PDB entry 7OGP | electron microscopy, 3.30 A resolution | chains A and C of the 5 polymer chains in the assembly

[Chain A]
Protein: PHIKZ055
Source organism: Pseudomonas phage phiKZ
UniProt: Q8SDA7 (Q8SDA7_BPDPK); residue numbers follow UniProt; this construct covers 1-415
Sequence (508 residues; numbered -19 to 488; the number before each row is that of its first residue; numbers below 1 keep their minus sign (Met-19 is residue -19)):
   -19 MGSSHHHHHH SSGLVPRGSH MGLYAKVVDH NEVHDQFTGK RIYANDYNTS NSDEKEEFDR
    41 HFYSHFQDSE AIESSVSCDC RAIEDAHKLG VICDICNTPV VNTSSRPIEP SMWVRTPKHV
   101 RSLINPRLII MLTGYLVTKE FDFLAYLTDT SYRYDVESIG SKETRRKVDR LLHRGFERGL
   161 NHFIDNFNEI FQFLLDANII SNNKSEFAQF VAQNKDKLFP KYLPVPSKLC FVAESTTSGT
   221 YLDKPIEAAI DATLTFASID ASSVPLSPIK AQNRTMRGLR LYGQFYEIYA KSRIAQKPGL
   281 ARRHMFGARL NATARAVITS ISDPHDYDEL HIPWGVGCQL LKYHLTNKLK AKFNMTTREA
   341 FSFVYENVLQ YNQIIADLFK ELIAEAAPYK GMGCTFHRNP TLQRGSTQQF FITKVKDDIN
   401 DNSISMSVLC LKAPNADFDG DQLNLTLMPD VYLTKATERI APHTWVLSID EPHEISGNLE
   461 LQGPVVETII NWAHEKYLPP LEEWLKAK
Not modelled in the structure: -19 to 6, 45-149, 214-215, 235-246, 487-488
Sequence notes: initiating methionine (-19); expression tag (-18 to 0)
Reported in the primary citation:
  - catalytic residues: Asp417 to Asp421 (by similarity / conservation)

[Chain C]
Protein: DNA-directed RNA polymerase
Source organism: Pseudomonas phage phiKZ
Notes: EC 2.7.7.6
Sequence (700 residues; each row starts with the number of its first residue):
     1 MSQLGRREID LTLLGHTGLD PWYGTTSSAR GAMFVTHIGQ APEVNGNESR YFLTGAELEY
    61 AKYTHDVRFP EDCRVLHVLR KYPTGIGKDS IRSNPVTTII YENYFDKYKT IGVLHVPEYM
   121 SHHQDFGYEL VKNREVWETI APNEMFSKDT VIAQSGAVKK DGTLGMGVNA NVVFLSAAGT
   181 IEDGFVANKN FLKRMMPTSY STAVANAGRK AFFLNMYGDD KIYKPFPDIG DVIRPDGVIF
   241 AIRDHDDDLA PAEMTPRALR TLDRTFDRAV IGTPGAKVID IDIWRDERVN PSPTPTGMDA
   301 QLVKYHTHLS SYYRELLKIY RGLLARRKDD LHITEEFERL IVTAQMFLPQ PDNVRKLSRF
   361 YRLDPLDEWR VEVTYKAQKM PAGAFKMTDF HGGKGVICKV MEDEDMPIDE NGNRADLIIF
   421 GGSTMRRSNY GRIYEHGFGA AARDLAQRLR VEAGLDRHAK PTQQQLNSVM GNTQWVDYAF
   481 KELLGFYEII APTMHSKMME HPNPAEHVKT VLMDGFPYIY APVDDPVDLM AAVNKLINSD
   541 KYRPHYGKVS YRDQAGKWVT TKDNVLMGPL YMMLLEKIGE DWSAAASVKT QPFGLPSKLN
   601 NADRASTPGR ETAIRSFGES ETRSYNCTVG PGPTAEILDQ TNNPLAHAAV IESWLTAEKP
   661 SSVPVAVDRE KIPFGGSRPV AMFDHLLECS GIALEYAPDH
Not modelled in the structure: 1, 593-596, 699-700

[How chain A and chain C interact]
Residue-residue contacts (142):
  Val7(A) - Gly691(C)
  Val7(A) - Ile692(C)
  Val7(A) - Ala693(C)
  Val8(A) - Gly691(C)  hydrogen bond (backbone-backbone)
  His10(A) - Glu688(C)
  His10(A) - Gly691(C)
  Val13(A) - Glu688(C)
  Arg150(A) - Ser690(C)
  Arg150(A) - Gly691(C)
  Arg154(A) - Ser690(C)
  Arg154(A) - Ile692(C)
  Pro204(A) - Cys689(C)  hydrophobic
  Ser207(A) - His685(C)  hydrogen bond (backbone-side chain)
  Leu209(A) - Arg678(C)
  Tyr266(A) - Cys689(C)
  Tyr266(A) - Ser690(C)
  Tyr269(A) - Leu686(C)  hydrophobic
  Ile274(A) - Leu686(C)  hydrophobic
  Leu280(A) - Pro679(C)  hydrophobic
  Leu280(A) - Phe683(C)  hydrophobic
  Arg282(A) - Glu619(C)
  Arg283(A) - Arg615(C)
  His284(A) - Asn642(C)
  His284(A) - Pro679(C)
  Met285(A) - Phe683(C)  hydrophobic
  Phe286(A) - Gly618(C)
  Phe286(A) - Thr622(C)
  Phe286(A) - Leu638(C)
  Gly287(A) - Phe617(C)
  Gly287(A) - Leu638(C)
  Ala288(A) - Arg615(C)
  Arg289(A) - Ala613(C)  hydrogen bond (side chain-backbone)
  Arg289(A) - Arg615(C)
  Arg289(A) - Thr641(C)
  Leu290(A) - Ala613(C)
  Leu290(A) - Ile614(C)
  Leu290(A) - Phe617(C)  hydrophobic
  Leu290(A) - Ile637(C)  hydrophobic
  Leu290(A) - Leu638(C)  hydrophobic
  Leu290(A) - Thr641(C)
  Asn291(A) - Val588(C)
  Asn291(A) - Lys598(C)
  Asn291(A) - Thr641(C)
  Asn291(A) - His647(C)
  Ala292(A) - Ala585(C)  hydrogen bond (backbone-backbone)
  Ala292(A) - Ala586(C)
  Thr293(A) - Ala584(C)
  Thr293(A) - Ala585(C)  hydrogen bond (backbone-backbone)
  Thr293(A) - Ile614(C)
  Thr293(A) - Ser616(C)
  Ala294(A) - Ser583(C)
  Arg295(A) - Trp582(C)
  Arg295(A) - Ser583(C)  hydrogen bond (backbone-backbone)
  Arg295(A) - Ile614(C)
  Val297(A) - Ala384(C)  hydrophobic
  Ser300(A) - Cys398(C)
  Ser302(A) - Ala178(C)  hydrogen bond (side chain-backbone)
  Ser302(A) - Gly179(C)
  Ser302(A) - Gln554(C)
  Gly315(A) - Trp582(C)
  Val316(A) - Trp582(C)  hydrophobic
  Val316(A) - Ala584(C)
  Gln319(A) - Trp582(C)
  Gln319(A) - Ala584(C)  hydrogen bond (side chain-backbone)
  Gln319(A) - Ala586(C)
  Gln319(A) - Pro608(C)  hydrogen bond (side chain-backbone)
  Gln319(A) - Arg610(C)
  Gln319(A) - Glu611(C)
  Leu320(A) - Ala586(C)
  Tyr323(A) - Ser587(C)
  Tyr323(A) - Ile651(C)  hydrophobic
  Tyr323(A) - Leu655(C)
  His324(A) - Trp654(C)
  His324(A) - Pro660(C)
  Asn327(A) - Trp654(C)  hydrogen bond (side chain-backbone)
  Asn327(A) - Leu655(C)
  Asn327(A) - Ala657(C)  hydrogen bond (side chain-backbone)
  Lys328(A) - Pro660(C)
  Arg338(A) - Asp263(C)
  Phe341(A) - Arg264(C)
  Tyr345(A) - Arg264(C)
  Tyr345(A) - Glu611(C)  hydrogen bond
  Val348(A) - Pro608(C)  hydrophobic
  Leu349(A) - Gly272(C)
  Gln350(A) - Pro235(C)
  Leu362(A) - Pro660(C)  hydrophobic
  Glu365(A) - Lys659(C)
  Met372(A) - Ser661(C)
  Thr375(A) - Tyr625(C)
  His377(A) - Phe617(C)
  His377(A) - Tyr625(C)  hydrogen bond
  Thr381(A) - Ser620(C)
  Thr381(A) - Glu621(C)
  Arg384(A) - Thr628(C)
  Thr387(A) - Tyr625(C)
  Asp398(A) - Ala382(C)
  Asn400(A) - Met380(C)
  Asn400(A) - Ala382(C)
  Asp401(A) - Ala382(C)
  Asp401(A) - Gly383(C)
  Asn402(A) - Gly579(C)  hydrogen bond (side chain-backbone)
  Asn402(A) - Trp582(C)
  Val408(A) - Ile181(C)  hydrophobic
  Asp417(A) - Glu182(C)
  Phe418(A) - Ile181(C)
  Phe418(A) - Glu182(C)
  Phe418(A) - Val396(C)
  Asp419(A) - Lys394(C)  salt bridge
  Gln422(A) - Asp581(C)  hydrogen bond (side chain-backbone)
  Asn424(A) - Ile614(C)
  Asn424(A) - Ser616(C)
  Thr426(A) - Ser616(C)  hydrogen bond
  Pro429(A) - Gln640(C)
  Pro429(A) - Trp654(C)  hydrophobic
  Pro429(A) - Val663(C)
  Asp430(A) - Val663(C)
  Asp430(A) - Pro664(C)
  Asp430(A) - Val665(C)
  Asp430(A) - Ala666(C)  hydrogen bond (side chain-backbone)
  Val431(A) - Ser662(C)
  Val431(A) - Val663(C)  hydrogen bond (backbone-backbone)
  Val431(A) - Pro664(C)
  Tyr432(A) - Pro633(C)
  Tyr432(A) - Glu636(C)
  Tyr432(A) - Pro664(C)
  Leu433(A) - Pro633(C)
  Ala436(A) - Val629(C)
  Ala436(A) - Pro633(C)  hydrophobic
  Arg439(A) - Thr628(C)
  Ile440(A) - Tyr625(C)
  Ile440(A) - Thr628(C)
  Ile440(A) - Val629(C)  hydrophobic
  Gln462(A) - Ile181(C)
  Pro464(A) - Ser176(C)  hydrogen bond (backbone-side chain)
  Pro464(A) - Ala177(C)
  Pro464(A) - Thr180(C)
  Pro464(A) - Phe420(C)  hydrophobic
  Val465(A) - Ile181(C)  hydrophobic
  Glu467(A) - Ser176(C)
  Glu467(A) - Phe420(C)
  Thr468(A) - Ser176(C)
  Asn471(A) - Asp563(C)
Other interface residues (no listed pair), chain A (95 interface residues in all): Leu151, Val205, Pro206, Cys210, Lys277, Ala296, Thr299, Asp303, Pro304, Thr326, Ser342, Glu346, Ser403, Leu411, Ala416, Leu427, Met428, Gly463
Other interface residues (no listed pair), chain C (91 interface residues in all): Asp236, Leu262, Ile271, Pro274, Lys399, Pro592, Leu599, Thr607, Gly609, Ser624, Thr656, Glu658, Val680

[Overview]
95 residues of chain A face 91 of chain C across their interface; the contacts include 19 hydrogen bonds and 1
salt bridge. Polar pairs include Asp419(A)-Lys394(C), Ser207(A)-His685(C) and Arg289(A)-Ala613(C). The paper
reports the catalytic residue Asp417(A).
Chain A is PHIKZ055 and chain C is DNA-directed RNA polymerase, both from Pseudomonas phage phiKZ; the
structure, Structure of the apo-state of the bacteriophage PhiKZ non-virion RNA polymerase - class including
clamp, was determined by electron microscopy (same publication as 7OGR).
